Entry 8Q15 (electron microscopy, 3.60 A resolution); this record covers chains D and J of the 10 polymer chains in the assembly.

== Chain D ==
Protein: Histone H2B.4
Reference sequence: A2WKP5 (H2B4_ORYSI); residue numbers follow UniProt; this construct covers 1-153
Chain sequence (153 residues; each row starts with the number of its first residue):
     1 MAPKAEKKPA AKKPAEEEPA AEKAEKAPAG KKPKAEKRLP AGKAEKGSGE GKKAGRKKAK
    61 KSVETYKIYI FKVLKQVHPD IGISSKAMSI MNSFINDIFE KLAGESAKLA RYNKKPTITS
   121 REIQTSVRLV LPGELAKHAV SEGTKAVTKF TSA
Unresolved in the structure: 1-64, 153

== Chain J ==
Molecule: Widom 601
Sequence (146 nucleotides; numbered -73 to 72; the number before each row is that of its first residue; numbers below 1 keep their minus sign (DC-73 is residue -73)):
   -73 CTGGAGAATC CCGGTGCCGA GGCCGCTCAA TTGGTCGTAG ACAGCTCTAG CACCGCTTAA
   -13 ACGCACGTAC GCGCTGTCCC CCGCGTTTTA ACCGCCAAGG GGATTACTCC CTAGTCTCCA
    47 GGCACGTGTC ACATATATAC ATCCTG
Unresolved in the structure: -73, 47-72

== How chain D and chain J interact ==
Residue-residue contacts (9; chain D residue first):
  Phe71(D) - DG-53(J)  phosphate contact
  Gly82(D) - DG-53(J)  phosphate contact
  Ile83(D) - DA-54(J)  sugar contact
  Ile83(D) - DG-53(J)  phosphate contact
  Ser84(D) - DA-54(J)  phosphate contact
  Ser85(D) - DA-54(J)  hydrogen bond to the phosphate
  Lys115(D) - DG-34(J)  phosphate contact
  Pro116(D) - DG-34(J)  phosphate contact
  Thr117(D) - DG-34(J)  phosphate contact
Also at the interface, not in a pair above, chain J (4 interface residues in all): DA-35

== Summary ==
The interface between chain D and chain J involves 8 residues on one side and 4 on the other; the contacts
include 1 hydrogen bond. Its one hydrogen-bonded contact is Ser85(D)-DA-54(J).
Here chain D is Histone H2B.4 and chain J is Widom 601. Entry 8Q15 (CryoEM structure of canonical rice
nucleosome core particle) was determined by electron microscopy together with 8Q16 from the same study.
